PDB entry 4UFF | X-ray diffraction, 1.55 A resolution | chains H and I of the 3 polymer chains in the assembly

== Chain H ==
Molecule: Thrombin heavy chain
Source organism: Homo sapiens
Notes: EC 3.4.21.5
UniProtKB: P00734 (THRB_HUMAN); the construct lacks a stretch of the UniProt sequence and is renumbered around it, so the offset changes along the chain: 16-36 = UniProt 364-384; 37-60 = UniProt 386-409; 61-77 = UniProt 419-435; 78-97 = UniProt 437-456; 7 more segments
Chain sequence (258 residues; row label = number of the first residue in the row; note: 1 number in that range is skipped by the numbering (no residue carries it; nothing is unmodelled there); a row labelled like 60A-60I holds insertion residues (60A, then the next letters in order)):
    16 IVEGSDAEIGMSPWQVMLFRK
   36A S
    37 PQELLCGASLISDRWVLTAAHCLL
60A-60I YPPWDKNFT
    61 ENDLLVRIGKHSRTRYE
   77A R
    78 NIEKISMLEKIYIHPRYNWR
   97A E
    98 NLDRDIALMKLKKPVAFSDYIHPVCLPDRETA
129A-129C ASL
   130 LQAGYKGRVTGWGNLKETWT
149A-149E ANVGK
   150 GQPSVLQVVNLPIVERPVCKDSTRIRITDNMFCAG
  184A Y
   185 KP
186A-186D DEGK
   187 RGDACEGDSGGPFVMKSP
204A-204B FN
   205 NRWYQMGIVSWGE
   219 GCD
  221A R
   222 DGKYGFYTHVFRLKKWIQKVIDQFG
Unresolved in the structure: 148-149, 149A-149E
Curated features (UniProtKB/Swiss-Prot):
  - region: Ala-183 to Val-200 (High affinity receptor-binding region which is also known as the TP508 peptide)
  - active site (Charge relay system): His-57, Asp-102, Ser-195
  - glycosylation: Asn-60G (N-linked (GlcNAc...) (complex) asparagine)
Cystine bridges: Cys-42/Cys-58, Cys-168/Cys-182, Cys-191/Cys-220
Glycans and other covalent adducts: N-acetylglucosamine (NAG) linked to Asn-60G
Ion coordination: Na+ site 1: Lys-169, Thr-172; Na+ site 2: Arg-221A, Lys-224
Small-molecule neighbours: 6V2 ((2R)-2-(benzylsulfonylamino)-N-(2-((4-carbamimidoylphenyl)methylamino)-2-oxo-ethyl)-N-methyl-3-phenyl-propanamide): His-57, Tyr-60A, Trp-60D, Glu-97A, Asn-98, Leu-99, Glu-146, Ile-174, Asp-189, Ala-190, Cys-191, Glu-192, Ser-195, Val-213, Ser-214, Trp-215, Gly-216, Glu-217, Gly-219, Cys-220, Gly-226

== Chain I ==
Molecule: Hirudin variant-2
UniProtKB: P09945 (HIRV2_HIRME); residues 554-565 here correspond to UniProt positions 61-72 (UniProt number = residue number - 493)
Chain sequence (12 residues; row label = number of the first residue in the row):
   554 GDFEEIPEEYLQ
Unresolved in the structure: 554
Modified positions: Tyr-563 (o-sulfo-l-tyrosine; TYS)
Curated features (UniProtKB/Swiss-Prot):
  - region: Asp-555 to Gln-565 (Interaction with fibrinogen-binding exosite of thrombin)
  - modified residue: Tyr-563 (Sulfotyrosine)

== How chain H and chain I interact ==
Pairs across the interface (24):
  Phe-34(H) with Phe-556(I), hydrophobic
  Lys-36(H) with Leu-564(I)
  Gln-38(H) with Phe-556(I); Glu-557(I); Leu-564(I)
  Glu-39(H) with Phe-556(I)
  Leu-40(H) with Phe-556(I)
  Leu-65(H) with Ile-559(I), hydrophobic; Tyr-563(I)
  Arg-67(H) with Ile-559(I)
  Arg-73(H) with Phe-556(I)
  Thr-74(H) with Asp-555(I); Phe-556(I); Glu-557(I), hydrogen bond (backbone-backbone)
  Arg-75(H) with Glu-557(I)
  Tyr-76(H) with Glu-557(I), hydrogen bond (backbone-side chain); Glu-558(I); Pro-560(I); Tyr-563(I)
  Glu-80(H) with Tyr-563(I)
  Lys-81(H) with Tyr-563(I)
  Ile-82(H) with Tyr-563(I)
  Met-84(H) with Glu-562(I); Tyr-563(I)
Interface residues without a listed pair, chain H (16 interface residues in all): Met-32
Interface residues without a listed pair, chain I (10 interface residues in all): Gln-565

== Overview ==
16 residues of chain H and 10 residues of chain I are in contact, with 2 hydrogen bonds. Among the polar pairs
are Tyr-76(H)/Glu-557(I) and Thr-74(H)/Glu-557(I). Bound to chain H: compound 6V2. Covalently linked
N-acetylglucosamine: at Asn-60G(H). UniProt lists 3 active-site residues on chain H.
Here chain H is Thrombin heavy chain (Homo sapiens) and chain I is Hirudin variant-2. Entry 4UFF (Thrombin in
complex with (2R)-2-(benzylsulfonylamino)-N-(2-((4-
carbamimidoylphenyl)methylamino)-2-oxo-ethyl)-N-methyl-3-phenyl- propanamide) was determined by X-ray
diffraction, deposited together with 4UFD, 4UFE and 4UFG.
